PDB entry 7W0T | X-ray diffraction, 1.57 A resolution | chains F and A

== Chain F ==
Protein: E3 ubiquitin-protein ligase TRIM7
Organism: Homo sapiens
Notes: EC 2.3.2.27
Reference sequence: Q9C029 (TRIM7_HUMAN); the construct lacks a stretch of the UniProt sequence, so the offset changes along the chain: 338-449 = UniProt 338-449; 450-508 = UniProt 453-511
Chain sequence (174 residues; row label = number of the first residue in the row; a row labelled like 449A-449C holds insertion residues (449A, then the next letters in order)):
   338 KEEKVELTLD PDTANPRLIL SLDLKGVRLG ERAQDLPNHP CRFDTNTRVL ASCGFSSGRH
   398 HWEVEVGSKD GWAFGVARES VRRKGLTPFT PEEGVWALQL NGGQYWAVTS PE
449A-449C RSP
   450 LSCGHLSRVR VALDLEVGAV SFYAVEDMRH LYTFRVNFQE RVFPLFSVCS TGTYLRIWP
Not modelled in the structure: 338-342
What the authors report for this chain:
  - mutagenesis - N438A: unchanged binding to peptide (chain A)

== Chain A ==
Protein: peptide
Chain sequence (10 residues; numbered 320 to 329; the number before each row is that of its first residue):
   320 VGTTLEALFQ
Not modelled in the structure: 320-322
What the authors report for this chain:
  - mutagenesis - T323A, T323G, T323I, T323S, L327A, F328M: unchanged binding to E3 ubiquitin-protein ligase TRIM7 (chain F)

== Interface between chain F and chain A ==
Contacting residue pairs (19; chain F residue first):
  Thr382(F) with Phe328(A)
  Asn383(F) with Phe328(A); Gln329(A), hydrogen bond (side chain-backbone)
  Thr384(F) with Phe328(A), hydrogen bond (backbone-backbone); Gln329(A)
  Arg385(F) with Gln329(A), hydrogen bond (side chain-backbone)
  Gly408(F) with Gln329(A), hydrogen bond (backbone-side chain)
  Trp409(F) with Gln329(A)
  Ala410(F) with Gln329(A)
  Leu423(F) with Leu327(A); Phe328(A), hydrophobic
  Phe426(F) with Gln329(A)
  Gln436(F) with Gln329(A), hydrogen bond
  Asn438(F) with Thr323(A); Ala326(A)
  Ser496(F) with Gln329(A), hydrogen bond (side chain-backbone)
  Cys498(F) with Glu325(A), hydrogen bond (side chain-backbone); Ala326(A), hydrophobic; Gln329(A)
Other interface residues (no listed pair), chain F (15 interface residues in all): Asp407, Val497
Interface features reported in the paper:
  - pairs named by the authors: Gln436(F)-Gln329(A)
  - hot spots on chain A (mutagenesis) - F328A, F328E, F328N, F328R, F328T, F328V, Q329A, Q329N, Q329T, Q329V: decreased binding to peptide (chain A)
  - hot spots on chain A (mutagenesis) - Q329E, Q329M, Q329R, Q329Y: abolished binding to peptide (chain A)

== Overview ==
Chain F and chain A form an interface of 15 and 6 residues respectively, with 7 hydrogen bonds. Among the
polar pairs are Asn383(F)-Gln329(A), Arg385(F)-Gln329(A) and Gly408(F)-Gln329(A). The authors report a contact
between Gln436(F) and Gln329(A). From the paper: F328A, F328E and F328N of chain A, among others, reduce
binding to peptide (chain A); Q329E, Q329M and Q329R of chain A, among others, abolish binding to peptide
(chain A); 21 substitutions were tested in all.
Chain F is E3 ubiquitin-protein ligase TRIM7 (Homo sapiens) and chain A is peptide; the structure, TRIM7 in
complex with C-terminal peptide of 2C, was determined by X-ray diffraction together with 7W0Q, 7W0S, 7X6Y and
7X70 from the same study.
